7V6A - chains A and R of the 5 polymer chains in the assembly; structure by electron microscopy, 3.60 A resolution.

== Chain A ==
Name: Guanine nucleotide-binding protein G(i) subunit alpha-1
Organism: Homo sapiens
UniProtKB: P63096 (GNAI1_HUMAN); residues 1-354 here = UniProt positions 1-354
Amino-acid sequence (356 residues; each row starts with the number of its first residue; numbers below 1 keep their minus sign (Gly-1 is residue -1)):
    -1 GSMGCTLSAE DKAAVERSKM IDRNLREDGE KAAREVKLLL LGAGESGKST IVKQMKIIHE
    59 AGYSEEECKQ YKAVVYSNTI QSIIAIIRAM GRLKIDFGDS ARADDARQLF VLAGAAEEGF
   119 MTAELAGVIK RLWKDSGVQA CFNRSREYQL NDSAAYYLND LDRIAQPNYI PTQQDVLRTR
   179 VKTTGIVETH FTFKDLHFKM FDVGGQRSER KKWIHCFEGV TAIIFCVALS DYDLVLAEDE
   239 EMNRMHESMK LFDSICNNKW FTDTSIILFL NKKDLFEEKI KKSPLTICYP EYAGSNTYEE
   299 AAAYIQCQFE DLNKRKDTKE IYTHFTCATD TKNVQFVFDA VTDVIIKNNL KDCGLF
Not modelled in the structure: -1 to 2, 55-181, 233-239
Sequence notes: expression tag (-1 to 0)
Curated features (UniProtKB/Swiss-Prot):
  - region: Lys35 to Thr48 (G1 motif), Asp173 to Thr181 (G2 motif), Phe196 to Arg205 (G3 motif), Ile265 to Asp272 (G4 motif), Thr324 to Thr329 (G5 motif)
  - binding site (GTP): Glu43 to Thr48, Ser151, Leu175 to Thr181, Asp200 to Gln204, Asn269 to Asp272, Ala326
  - binding site (Mg(2+)): Ser47, Thr181
  - modified residue: Arg178 (ADP-ribosylarginine), Gln204 (Deamidated glutamine), Cys351 (ADP-ribosylcysteine)
  - lipidation: Gly2 (N-myristoyl glycine), Cys3 (S-palmitoyl cysteine)
  - natural variant: Gly40 (G40C: In NEDHISB; G40R: In NEDHISB), Gly45 (G45D: In NEDHISB), Thr48 (T48I: In NEDHISB; T48K: In NEDHISB), Gln52 (Q52P: In NEDHISB), Ser75 (deletion: In NEDHISB; uncertain significance), Gln172 (deletion: In NEDHISB), Asp173 (D173V: In NEDHISB), Glu186 to Phe189 (deletion: In NEDHISB; uncertain significance), Cys224 (C224Y: In NEDHISB), Lys270 (K270N: In NEDHISB; K270R: In NEDHISB), Asp272 (D272G: In NEDHISB), Ala326 (A326P: In NEDHISB), 1 further natural variant entry in UniProt
  - mutagenesis: Gly42 (G42R: Abolishes switch to an activated conformation and dissociation from beta and gamma subunits upon GTP binding. Abolishes interaction with RGS family members), Glu116 (E116L: Enhances interaction (inactive GDP-bound) with RGS14), Gln147 (Q147L: Enhances interaction (inactive GDP-bound) with RGS14), Glu245 (E245L: Enhances interaction (inactive GDP-bound) with RGS14)

== Chain R ==
Name: Muscarinic acetylcholine receptor M4
Organism: Homo sapiens
UniProtKB: P08173 (ACM4_HUMAN); numbering as in UniProt; present here: 1-224, 358-479
Amino-acid sequence (346 residues; row label = number of the first residue in the row; note: 133 numbers in that range are skipped by the numbering (no residue carries them; nothing is unmodelled there)):
     1 MANFTPVNGS SGNQSVRLVT SSSHNRYETV EMVFIATVTG SLSLVTVVGN ILVMLSIKVN
    61 RQLQTVNNYF LFSLACADLI IGAFSMNLYT VYIIKGYWPL GAVVCDLWLA LDYVVSNASV
   121 MNLLIISFDR YFCVTKPLTY PARRTTKMAG LMIAAAWVLS FVLWAPAILF WQFVVGKRTV
   181 PDNQCFIQFL SNPAVTFGTA IAAFYLPVVI MTVLYIHISL ASRS
   358 RVHKHRPEGP KEKKAVARKF ASIARNQVRK KRQMAARERK VTRTIFAILL AFILTWTPYN
   418 VMVLVNTFCQ SCIPDTVWSI GYWLCYVNST INPACYALCN ATFKKTFRHL LLCQYRNIGT
   478 AR
Not modelled in the structure: 1-28, 358-390, 472-479
Curated features (UniProtKB/Swiss-Prot):
  - modified residue (Phosphothreonine): Thr459, Thr463, Thr477
  - glycosylation (N-linked (GlcNAc...) asparagine): Asn8, Asn13
Disulfide bonds: Cys105-Cys185, Cys426-Cys429
Ligand contacts: 5XI (methyl 4-[4-(3-methyl-2-oxidanylidene-benzimidazol-1-yl)piperidin-1-yl]piperidine-1-carboxylate): Tyr89, Tyr92, Cys185, Phe186, Tyr416, Met419, Val420, Asn423, Gln427, Ser428, Cys429, Ile430, Pro431, Asp432, Trp435, Ser436, Tyr439
What the authors report for this chain:
  - binding site for 5XI: Tyr92, Phe186, Tyr416, Val420, Asp432, Trp435, Ser436
  - conformationally variable residues (helix shift, side-chain flip): Tyr113, Ala393, Trp413, Tyr439
  - mutagenesis - D432A, W435A, Y439A: decreased signaling in response to 5XI
  - mutagenesis - Y439A (1000-fold): decreased signaling in response to iperoxo
  - mutagenesis - Y439A (1000-fold): decreased signaling in response to ACh
  - mutagenesis - F186A: increased signaling in response to 5XI
  - mutagenesis - D432A: unchanged signaling in response to iperoxo
  - mutagenesis - D432A: unchanged signaling in response to ACh
  - mutagenesis - D432A: unchanged signaling in response to LY2119620
  - contacts within the chain: Ser85-Tyr443, Asp112-Tyr443, Ser85-Asp112, Trp413-Tyr416, Tyr92-Asp432 (hydrogen bond)

== How chain A and chain R interact ==
Residue-residue contacts - 25 pairs, chain A then chain R:
  Arg32(A) with Leu138(R), hydrogen bond (side chain-backbone); Ala142(R)
  Leu194(A) with Leu138(R), hydrophobic
  Asp315(A) with Arg394(R), salt bridge
  Ile343(A) with Pro137(R), hydrophobic
  Ile344(A) with Pro137(R), hydrophobic
  Lys345(A) with Met391(R)
  Asn347(A) with Cys133(R); Pro137(R), hydrogen bond (side chain-backbone)
  Leu348(A) with Val134(R), hydrophobic
  Lys349(A) with Asn457(R)
  Asp350(A) with Asn457(R)
  Cys351(A) with Arg130(R)
  Gly352(A) with Cys456(R); Asn457(R)
  Leu353(A) with Arg130(R); Ile218(R), hydrophobic; Val398(R); Thr401(R); Ile402(R), hydrophobic
  Phe354(A) with Arg394(R); Lys397(R); Val398(R), hydrophobic; Thr401(R); Cys456(R)
Interface residues without a listed pair, chain A (15 interface residues in all): Asp193
From the paper, about this interface:
  - residue pairs: Val398(R)-Leu353(A) (hydrophobic contact)

== Overview ==
The chain A/chain R interface involves 15 residues from each chain, with 2 hydrogen bonds and 1 salt bridge.
Among the polar pairs are Asp315(A)-Arg394(R), Arg32(A)-Leu138(R) and Asn347(A)-Pro137(R). The authors report
a hydrophobic contact between Val398(R) and Leu353(A). The paper reports a binding site for 5XI at Tyr92(R),
Phe186(R) and Tyr416(R) among others; D432A, W435A and Y439A of chain R reduce signaling in response to 5XI.
Chain A is Guanine nucleotide-binding protein G(i) subunit alpha-1 and chain R is Muscarinic acetylcholine
receptor M4, both from Homo sapiens; the structure, Cry-EM structure of M4-c110-G protein complex, was
determined by electron microscopy, deposited together with 7V68 and 7V69.
